Entry 3ZDX (X-ray diffraction, 2.45 A resolution); this record covers chains H and L of the 4 polymer chains in the assembly.

[Chain H]
Name: 10E5 fab, heavy chain
From: Mus musculus
Notes: antibody fragment or engineered binder
Sequence (221 residues; each row starts with the number of its first residue):
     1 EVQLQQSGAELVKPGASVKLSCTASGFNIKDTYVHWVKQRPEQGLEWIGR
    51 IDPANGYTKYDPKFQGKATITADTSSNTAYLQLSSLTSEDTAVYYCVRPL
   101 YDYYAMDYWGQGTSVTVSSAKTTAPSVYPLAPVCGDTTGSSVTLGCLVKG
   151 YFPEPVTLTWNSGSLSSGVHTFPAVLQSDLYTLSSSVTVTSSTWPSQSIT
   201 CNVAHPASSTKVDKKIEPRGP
Not modelled in the structure: 135-137, 220-221
Cystine bridges: C22-C96, C146-C201

[Chain L]
Name: 10E5 fab, light chain
From: Mus musculus
Notes: antibody fragment or engineered binder
Sequence (214 residues; each row starts with the number of its first residue):
     1 DILMTQSPSSMSVSLGDTVSITCHASQGISSNIGWLQQKPGKSFMGLIYY
    51 GTNLVDGVPSRFSGSGSGADYSLTISSLDSEDFADYYCVQYAQLPYTFGG
   101 GTKLEIKRADAAPTVSIFPPSSEQLTSGGASVVCFLNNFYPKDINVKWKI
   151 DGSERQNGVLNSWTDQDSKDSTYSMSSTLTLTKDEYERHNSYTCEATHKT
   201 STSPIVKSFNRNEC
Cystine bridges: C23-C88, C134-C194

[Interface between chain H and chain L]
Disulfides between the chains: C134(H)-C214(L)
Residue-residue contacts (66; chain H residue first):
  H35(H) - Y96(L)
  Q39(H) - Q38(L)  hydrogen bond
  Q39(H) - F44(L)
  Q39(H) - Y87(L)
  L45(H) - F44(L)  hydrophobic
  L45(H) - Y87(L)  hydrophobic
  L45(H) - F98(L)  hydrophobic
  W47(H) - P95(L)  hydrophobic
  W47(H) - Y96(L)
  D61(H) - P95(L)
  Y95(H) - Q38(L)  hydrogen bond
  Y95(H) - S43(L)
  Y95(H) - F44(L)
  L100(H) - D56(L)
  Y101(H) - Y49(L)
  Y101(H) - D56(L)  hydrogen bond
  D102(H) - Y91(L)  hydrogen bond
  Y104(H) - Y91(L)
  Y104(H) - Y96(L)  hydrogen bond (backbone-side chain)
  M106(H) - L36(L)
  M106(H) - Y96(L)  hydrophobic
  D107(H) - G46(L)  hydrogen bond (backbone-backbone)
  D107(H) - Y49(L)
  D107(H) - V55(L)
  W109(H) - L36(L)
  W109(H) - F44(L)  hydrophobic
  G110(H) - S43(L)  hydrogen bond (backbone-side chain)
  Q111(H) - S43(L)
  Y128(H) - S121(L)
  Y128(H) - Q124(L)
  P129(H) - S121(L)
  P129(H) - E123(L)
  L130(H) - F118(L)
  L130(H) - V133(L)  hydrophobic
  A131(H) - F118(L)
  P132(H) - F118(L)
  V133(H) - P119(L)
  V133(H) - F209(L)  hydrophobic
  C134(H) - C214(L)  disulfide
  T143(H) - S116(L)
  T143(H) - F118(L)
  L147(H) - S131(L)
  K149(H) - S131(L)
  K149(H) - T180(L)
  H170(H) - N138(L)  hydrogen bond
  H170(H) - S174(L)
  F172(H) - F135(L)  hydrophobic
  F172(H) - N137(L)
  F172(H) - S162(L)
  F172(H) - T164(L)
  F172(H) - S174(L)
  F172(H) - M175(L)
  F172(H) - S176(L)
  P173(H) - S162(L)  hydrogen bond (backbone-side chain)
  P173(H) - W163(L)
  V175(H) - N161(L)
  V175(H) - S162(L)
  Q177(H) - L160(L)
  S184(H) - F135(L)
  S184(H) - S176(L)  hydrogen bond
  S185(H) - F135(L)
  S186(H) - F135(L)
  S186(H) - N137(L)
  K214(H) - E123(L)
  R219(H) - P119(L)  hydrogen bond (side chain-backbone)
  R219(H) - P120(L)
Also at the interface, not in a pair above, chain H (45 interface residues in all): V37, E46, R50, K59, K63, A105, L144, G145, T171, T182
Also at the interface, not in a pair above, chain L (45 interface residues in all): D1, K42, M45, I48, Y50, L94, I117, S127, D167

[Overview]
The chain H/chain L interface involves 45 residues from each chain; the contacts include 1 disulfide bond and
11 hydrogen bonds. Polar pairs include Q39(H)-Q38(L), Y95(H)-Q38(L) and Y101(H)-D56(L).
Chain H is 10E5 fab, heavy chain and chain L is 10E5 fab, light chain, both from Mus musculus; the structure,
Integrin alphaIIB beta3 headpiece and RGD peptide complex, was determined by X-ray diffraction (same
publication as 3ZDY, 3ZDZ, 3ZE0, 3ZE1 and 3ZE2).
